Entry 6HZD (X-ray diffraction, 1.90 A resolution); this record covers chains A and B.

# Chain A
Protein: Furin
Organism: Homo sapiens
Notes: EC 3.4.21.75
UniProtKB: P09958 (FURIN_HUMAN); residue numbers follow UniProt; this construct covers 108-574
Chain sequence (482 residues; row label = number of the first residue in the row):
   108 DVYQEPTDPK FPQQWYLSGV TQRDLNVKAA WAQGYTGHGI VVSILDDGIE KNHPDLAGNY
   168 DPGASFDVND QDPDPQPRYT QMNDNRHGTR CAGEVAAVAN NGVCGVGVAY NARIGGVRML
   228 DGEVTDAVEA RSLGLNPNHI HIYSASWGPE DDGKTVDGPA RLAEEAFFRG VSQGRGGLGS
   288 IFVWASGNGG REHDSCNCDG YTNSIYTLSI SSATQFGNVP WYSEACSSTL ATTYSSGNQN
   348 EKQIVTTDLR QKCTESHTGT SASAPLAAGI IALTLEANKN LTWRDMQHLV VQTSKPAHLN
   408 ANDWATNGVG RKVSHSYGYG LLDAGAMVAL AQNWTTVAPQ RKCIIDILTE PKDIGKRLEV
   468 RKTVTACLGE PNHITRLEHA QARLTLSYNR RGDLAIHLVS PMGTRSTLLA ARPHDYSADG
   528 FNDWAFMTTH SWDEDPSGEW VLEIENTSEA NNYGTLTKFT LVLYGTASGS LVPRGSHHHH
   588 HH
Unresolved in the structure: 108, 582-589
Cystine bridges: C211-C360, C303-C333, C450-C474
Differences from the reference sequence: expression tag (575-589)
Ion coordination: Ca2+ site 1: D115, D162, V205, N208, V210, G212; Ca2+ site 2: D174, D179, D181; Ca2+ site 3: D258, D301, E331; Na+ site 1: S279, G284; Na+ site 2: T309, S311, T314; Na+ site 3 near S544 (its only coordinating residue here)
Swiss-Prot annotation at these positions:
  - motif: R498 to D500 (Cell attachment site)
  - active site (Charge relay system): D153, H194, S368
  - binding site (Ca(2+)): D115, D162, D174, D179, D181, V205, N208, V210, G212, D258, D301, E331
  - binding site (substrate): D154, D191, N192, E236, S253 to D258, D264, A292 to N295, D306, Y308, S368
  - glycosylation (N-linked (GlcNAc...) asparagine): N387, N440, N553
  - natural variant: W547 (W547R: In cell line LoVo)
  - mutagenesis: D153 (D153N: Loss of catalytic activity and propeptide first cleavage. Abnormal accumulation in the early secretory pathway)

# Chain B
Protein: Arg-arg-arg-lys-arg-00S
Chain sequence (6 residues; numbered 1 to 6; the number before each row is that of its first residue):
     1 RRRKRX
Glycans and other covalent adducts: pentanedial (PTD) linked to R1, K4
Modified positions: 00S (4-(aminomethyl)benzenecarboximidamide) at position 6

# Interface between chain A and chain B
Pairs across the interface (36; chain A residue first):
  D154(A) - R5(B)  salt bridge
  D191(A) - R5(B)  hydrogen bond (backbone-side chain)
  N192(A) - R5(B)  hydrogen bond
  H194(A) - R5(B)
  H194(A) - 00S_6(B)
  L227(A) - R5(B)
  G229(A) - R1(B)  hydrogen bond (backbone-side chain)
  E230(A) - R1(B)
  V231(A) - R2(B)  hydrogen bond (backbone-side chain)
  V231(A) - R3(B)
  T232(A) - R2(B)
  D233(A) - R2(B)
  E236(A) - R2(B)  salt bridge
  E236(A) - R3(B)  salt bridge
  S253(A) - R5(B)
  S253(A) - 00S_6(B)
  W254(A) - K4(B)
  W254(A) - 00S_6(B)
  G255(A) - R3(B)
  G255(A) - K4(B)  hydrogen bond (backbone-backbone)
  G255(A) - 00S_6(B)
  P256(A) - R3(B)
  P256(A) - 00S_6(B)
  D258(A) - 00S_6(B)
  D264(A) - R3(B)  salt bridge
  G265(A) - R3(B)  hydrogen bond (backbone-side chain)
  W291(A) - 00S_6(B)
  A292(A) - 00S_6(B)
  S293(A) - 00S_6(B)
  G294(A) - 00S_6(B)
  N295(A) - 00S_6(B)
  D306(A) - 00S_6(B)
  Y308(A) - R3(B)  hydrogen bond
  T309(A) - 00S_6(B)
  T367(A) - 00S_6(B)
  S368(A) - 00S_6(B)
Interface residues without a listed pair, chain A (30 interface residues in all): E257, A267

# Overview
The interface between chain A and chain B involves 30 residues on one side and 6 on the other, with 7 hydrogen
bonds and 4 salt bridges. Polar pairs include D154(A)-R5(B), E236(A)-R2(B) and E236(A)-R3(B). Covalently
linked pentanedial: at R1(B).
Here chain A is Furin (Homo sapiens) and chain B is Arg-arg-arg-lys-arg-00S. Entry 6HZD (X-ray structure of
furin in complex with the cyclic inhibitor c[glutaryl-Arg-Arg-Arg-Lys]-Arg-4-Amba) was determined by X-ray
diffraction, deposited together with 6HLB, 6HLD, 6HLE, 6HZA, 6HZB and 6HZC.
